PDB entry 3KP8 | X-ray diffraction, 1.66 A resolution | chain A

[Chain A]
Protein: VKORC1/thioredoxin domain protein
From: Synechococcus sp
Reference sequence: Q2JJF6 (Q2JJF6_SYNJB); residue numbers follow UniProt; this construct covers 186-283
Amino-acid sequence (106 residues; row label = number of the first residue in the row):
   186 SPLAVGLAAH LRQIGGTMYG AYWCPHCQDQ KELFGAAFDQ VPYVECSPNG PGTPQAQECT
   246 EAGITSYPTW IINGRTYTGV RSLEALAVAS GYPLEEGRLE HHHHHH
Not modelled in the structure: 280-291
Disulfides: Cys231-Cys244
Construct notes: expression tag (284-291)
UniProt features mapped onto this chain:
  - site (Important for the reduction of the redox-active Cys-130 and Cys-133): Cys209, Cys212
  - mutagenesis: Cys209 (C209A: Abolishes enzyme activity, but not with dithiothreitol as in vitro reductant), Cys212 (C212A: Abolishes enzyme activity, but not with dithiothreitol as in vitro reductant)
What the authors report for this chain:
  - catalytic residues: Cys209, Cys212

[Overview]
UniProt lists 2 mutagenesis sites. The paper reports catalytic residues Cys209 and Cys212.
Chain A is VKORC1/thioredoxin domain protein (Synechococcus sp); the structure, The thioredoxin-like domain of
a VKOR homolog from Synechococcus sp, was determined by X-ray diffraction (same publication as 3KP9).
